PDB entry 7SB2 | electron microscopy, 3.40 A resolution | chains A and B

Chain A (and B):
Molecule: GldM
From: Capnocytophaga canimorsus (strain 5)
Notes: fragment: C-terminal TEV cleavage site and TwinStrep Tag; chain B of this document is another copy of the same molecule, construct and numbering; everything in this record applies to it too
UniProt: F9YQB7 (F9YQB7_CAPCC); residue numbers follow UniProt; this construct covers 1-330
Sequence (369 residues; each row starts with the number of its first residue):
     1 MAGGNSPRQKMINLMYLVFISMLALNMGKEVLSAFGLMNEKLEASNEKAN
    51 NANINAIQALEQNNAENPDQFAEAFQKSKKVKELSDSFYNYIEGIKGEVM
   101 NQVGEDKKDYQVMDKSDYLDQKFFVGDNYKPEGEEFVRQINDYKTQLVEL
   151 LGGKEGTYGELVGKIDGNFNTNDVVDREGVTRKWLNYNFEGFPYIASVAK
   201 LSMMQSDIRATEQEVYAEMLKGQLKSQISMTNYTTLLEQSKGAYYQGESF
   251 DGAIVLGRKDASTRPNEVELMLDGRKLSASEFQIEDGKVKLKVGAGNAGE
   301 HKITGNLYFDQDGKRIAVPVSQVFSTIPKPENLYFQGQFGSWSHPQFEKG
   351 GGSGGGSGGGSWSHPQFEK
Unresolved in the structure: 1-26, 326-369 (chain B: 1-29, 329-369)
Sequence notes: expression tag (331-369)

Interface between chain A and chain B:
Pairs across the interface (134):
  E30(A) with E190(B); G191(B); F192(B)
  V31(A) with P193(B), hydrophobic
  A34(A) with F35(B), hydrophobic; F192(B)
  F35(A) with L32(B), hydrophobic; F35(B), hydrophobic
  L37(A) with Y187(B)
  M38(A) with F35(B), hydrophobic; A199(B), hydrophobic; K200(B); M203(B), hydrophobic
  K41(A) with N168(B); D207(B), salt bridge
  K48(A) with G163(B)
  A52(A) with K164(B)
  K108(A) with R177(B), hydrogen bond (backbone-side chain)
  D109(A) with R177(B), salt bridge
  Y110(A) with R177(B)
  Q111(A) with R177(B)
  G163(A) with K48(B)
  K164(A) with A52(B); Q213(B), hydrogen bond
  N168(A) with K41(B)
  R177(A) with D109(B), salt bridge; Q111(B)
  Y187(A) with L37(B)
  G191(A) with E30(B)
  P193(A) with L32(B)
  K200(A) with M38(B)
  M203(A) with M38(B), hydrophobic; L42(B), hydrophobic
  D207(A) with K41(B), salt bridge
  Q213(A) with Q213(B), hydrogen bond; E214(B)
  E214(A) with Q213(B), hydrogen bond
  K221(A) with L220(B)
  L224(A) with L224(B), hydrophobic; I228(B), hydrophobic
  K225(A) with D312(B), salt bridge
  I228(A) with L224(B), hydrophobic; I228(B), hydrophobic; Q311(B), hydrogen bond (backbone-side chain)
  S229(A) with Q311(B)
  M230(A) with F309(B), hydrophobic; Q311(B), hydrogen bond (backbone-side chain); I316(B); V318(B)
  T231(A) with I316(B)
  Y233(A) with Y233(B), hydrogen bond; R258(B), hydrogen bond
  T235(A) with V318(B); P319(B), hydrogen bond (side chain-backbone); V320(B); Q322(B), hydrogen bond (backbone-side chain)
  L237(A) with Q322(B)
  E238(A) with L236(B); K290(B)
  G242(A) with S325(B)
  Y244(A) with F324(B), hydrophobic; T326(B); I327(B), hydrogen bond (backbone-backbone)
  Y245(A) with I327(B)
  Q246(A) with I327(B), hydrogen bond (backbone-backbone); P328(B)
  G247(A) with N297(B); I327(B), hydrogen bond (backbone-backbone); P328(B), hydrogen bond (backbone-backbone)
  E248(A) with N297(B), hydrogen bond (backbone-side chain)
  S249(A) with G294(B); N297(B)
  F250(A) with V293(B); G294(B); A295(B), hydrogen bond (backbone-backbone); N297(B); F324(B), hydrophobic
  D251(A) with V293(B)
  G252(A) with L291(B); K292(B); V293(B), hydrogen bond (backbone-backbone)
  A253(A) with K290(B); L291(B); V293(B)
  I254(A) with V289(B); K290(B); L291(B), hydrogen bond (backbone-backbone)
  V255(A) with R258(B)
  L256(A) with L256(B); G257(B); R258(B), hydrogen bond (backbone-backbone); F309(B), hydrophobic
  G257(A) with L256(B)
  R258(A) with Y233(B), hydrogen bond; L256(B), hydrogen bond (backbone-backbone)
  V289(A) with I254(B)
  K290(A) with E238(B), salt bridge; I254(B); V255(B)
  L291(A) with G252(B); A253(B); I254(B), hydrogen bond (backbone-backbone)
  K292(A) with G252(B)
  V293(A) with F250(B); D251(B); G252(B), hydrogen bond (backbone-backbone)
  G294(A) with F250(B)
  A295(A) with S249(B); F250(B), hydrogen bond (backbone-backbone)
  N297(A) with G247(B); E248(B), hydrogen bond (side chain-backbone); S249(B), hydrogen bond (side chain-backbone)
  A298(A) with G247(B)
  F309(A) with M230(B), hydrophobic; L256(B), hydrophobic
  Q311(A) with I228(B), hydrogen bond (side chain-backbone); S229(B); M230(B), hydrogen bond (side chain-backbone)
  D312(A) with K225(B), salt bridge
  I316(A) with T231(B)
  V318(A) with M230(B); T235(B)
  P319(A) with T235(B), hydrogen bond (backbone-side chain)
  V320(A) with T235(B)
  Q322(A) with T235(B), hydrogen bond (side chain-backbone); L237(B)
  V323(A) with L237(B)
  F324(A) with Q239(B); G242(B); Y244(B), hydrophobic; F250(B), hydrophobic
  S325(A) with A243(B); Y244(B); Y245(B)
Other interface residues (no listed pair), chain A (85 interface residues in all): S33, S45, A49, G167, F192, L220, Q227, T234, L236, T263, G296, G299, S321
Other interface residues (no listed pair), chain B (89 interface residues in all): S33, A34, S45, A49, K108, G167, A196, K221, Q227, Q246, L307, S321, V323

In short:
Chain A and chain B form an interface of 85 and 89 residues respectively; the contacts include 30 hydrogen
bonds and 7 salt bridges. Polar contacts include K41(A)-D207(B), D109(A)-R177(B) and K225(A)-D312(B).
Chain A and chain B are both GldM (Capnocytophaga canimorsus (strain 5)); the structure, Structure of the
periplasmic domain of GldM from Capnocytophaga canimorsus, was determined by electron microscopy, deposited
together with 7SAT, 7SAU, 7SAX and 7SAZ.
